PDB entry 3L88 | X-ray diffraction, 2.50 A resolution | chains B and C of the 3 polymer chains in the assembly

== Chain B (and C) ==
Protein: Fiber protein
Organism: Human adenovirus 21
Notes: fragment: Ad21 fiber knob; chain C of this document is another copy of the same molecule, construct and numbering; everything in this record applies to it too
Reference sequence: Q2KS96 (Q2KS96_9ADEN); numbering as in UniProt (aligned over 123-323)
Amino-acid sequence (201 residues; numbered 123 to 323; the number before each row is that of its first residue):
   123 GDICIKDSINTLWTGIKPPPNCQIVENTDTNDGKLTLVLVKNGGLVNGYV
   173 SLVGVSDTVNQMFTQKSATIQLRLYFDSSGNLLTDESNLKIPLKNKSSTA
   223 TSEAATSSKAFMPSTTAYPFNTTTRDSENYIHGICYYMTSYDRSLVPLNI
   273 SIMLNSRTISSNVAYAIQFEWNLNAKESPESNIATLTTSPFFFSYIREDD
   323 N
Not modelled in the structure: 123-130, 221-228, 322-323 (chain C: 123-130, 221-227, 322-323)
Metal / ion sites: Na+ near Asp-199 (its only coordinating residue here)

== Interface between chain B and chain C ==
Pairs across the interface (37; chain B residue first):
  Asn-164(B) / Val-162(C)
  Asn-164(B) / Asn-164(C)
  Asn-164(B) / Asn-169(C)
  Gly-165(B) / Thr-133(C)
  Gly-165(B) / Val-162(C)
  Gly-166(B) / Thr-133(C)  hydrogen bond (backbone-side chain)
  Gly-166(B) / Val-162(C)
  Gly-166(B) / Lys-218(C)
  Leu-167(B) / Val-160(C)  hydrophobic
  Leu-167(B) / Val-162(C)  hydrophobic
  Asn-169(B) / Asn-169(C)
  Ser-236(B) / Ile-138(C)
  Thr-238(B) / Ile-138(C)
  Thr-238(B) / Lys-139(C)
  Ala-239(B) / Ile-138(C)  hydrophobic
  Ala-239(B) / Lys-139(C)
  Tyr-240(B) / Tyr-171(C)  hydrogen bond
  Arg-247(B) / Thr-307(C)
  Arg-247(B) / Thr-309(C)
  Asp-248(B) / Arg-265(C)  salt bridge
  Ser-249(B) / Met-260(C)
  Ser-249(B) / Thr-309(C)
  Glu-250(B) / Lys-139(C)  salt bridge
  Glu-250(B) / Val-175(C)
  Tyr-252(B) / Arg-265(C)
  Tyr-252(B) / Pro-312(C)
  Ile-253(B) / Phe-314(C)  hydrophobic
  His-254(B) / Tyr-258(C)
  His-254(B) / Met-260(C)
  His-254(B) / Leu-267(C)
  Ile-256(B) / Tyr-258(C)
  Phe-314(B) / Phe-314(C)
  Phe-315(B) / Phe-314(C)  hydrophobic
  Ser-316(B) / Tyr-171(C)
  Ser-316(B) / Phe-314(C)
  Tyr-317(B) / Tyr-171(C)  hydrophobic
  Ile-318(B) / Ile-138(C)  hydrophobic
Interface residues without a listed pair, chain B (26 interface residues in all): Pro-241, Thr-246, Gly-255, Asp-321
Interface residues without a listed pair, chain C (22 interface residues in all): Trp-135, Thr-158, Lys-163, Ser-311

== Summary ==
The interface between chain B and chain C involves 26 residues on one side and 22 on the other; the contacts
include 2 hydrogen bonds and 2 salt bridges. Polar contacts include Asp-248(B)/Arg-265(C),
Glu-250(B)/Lys-139(C) and Gly-166(B)/Thr-133(C).
Both chains are Fiber protein (Human adenovirus 21). Entry 3L88 (Crystal structure of the human Adenovirus
type 21 fiber knob) was determined by X-ray diffraction, deposited together with 3L89.
